5D5M - chains A and B; structure by X-ray diffraction, 2.20 A resolution.

== Chain A ==
Protein: Major histocompatibility complex class I-related gene protein
Organism: Homo sapiens
Notes: fragment: Extracellular domain residues 23-291
UniProt: Q95460 (HMR1_HUMAN); residues 1-270 here correspond to UniProt positions 23-292 (UniProt number = residue number + 22)
Sequence (271 residues; each row starts with the number of its first residue; numbering starts at 0):
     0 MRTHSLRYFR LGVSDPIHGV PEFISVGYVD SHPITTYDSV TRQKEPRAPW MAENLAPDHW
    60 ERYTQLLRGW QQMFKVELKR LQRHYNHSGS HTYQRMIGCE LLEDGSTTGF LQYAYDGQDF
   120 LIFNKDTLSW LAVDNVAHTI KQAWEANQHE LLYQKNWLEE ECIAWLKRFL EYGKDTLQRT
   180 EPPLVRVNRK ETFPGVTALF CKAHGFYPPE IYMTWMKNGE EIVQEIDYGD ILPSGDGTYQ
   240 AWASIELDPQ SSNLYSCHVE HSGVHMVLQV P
Disordered / not traced: 0, 247-252
Differences from the reference sequence: initiating methionine (0); conflict Ser-261 (Cys283 in Q95460)
UniProt features mapped onto this chain:
  - binding site (5-(2-oxoethylideneamino)-6-(D-ribitylamino)uracil): Arg-9, Ser-24, Lys-43, Arg-94, Tyr-152, Gln-153
  - binding site (5-(2-oxopropylideneamino)-6-(D-ribitylamino)uracil): Arg-9, Ser-24, Lys-43, Arg-94, Tyr-152, Gln-153
  - binding site (7-hydroxy-6-methyl-8-(1-D-ribityl)lumazine): Arg-9, Ser-24, Lys-43, Arg-94, Tyr-152, Gln-153
  - binding site (8-(9H-purin-6-yl)-2-oxa-8-azabicyclo[3.3.1]nona-3,6-diene-4,6-dicarbaldehyde): Arg-9, Lys-43, His-58, Arg-94
  - binding site (2-amino-4-oxopteridine-6-carbaldehyde): Lys-43
  - binding site (pyridoxal): Lys-43
  - glycosylation: Asn-85 (N-linked (GlcNAc...) asparagine)
Cystine bridges: Cys-98/Cys-161, Cys-200/Cys-256
Glycans and other covalent adducts: compound 2LJ linked to Lys-43
Small-molecule neighbours: 2LJ (1-deoxy-1-({2,6-dioxo-5-[(E)-propylideneamino]-1,2,3,6-tetrahydropyrimidin-4-yl}amino)-D-ribitol): Tyr-7, Phe-8, Arg-9, Ser-24, Thr-34, His-58, Tyr-62, Leu-66, Trp-69, Arg-94, Ile-96, Tyr-152, Gln-153, Trp-156

== Chain B ==
Protein: Beta-2-microglobulin
Organism: Homo sapiens
UniProt: P61769 (B2MG_HUMAN); residues 1-99 here correspond to UniProt positions 21-119 (UniProt number = residue number + 20)
Sequence (100 residues; each row starts with the number of its first residue; numbering starts at 0):
     0 MIQRTPKIQV YSRHPAENGK SNFLNCYVSG FHPSDIEVDL LKNGERIEKV EHSDLSFSKD
    60 WSFYLLYYTE FTPTEKDEYA CRVNHVTLSQ PKIVKWDRDM
Disordered / not traced: 0, 99
Differences from the reference sequence: initiating methionine (0)
UniProt features mapped onto this chain:
  - modified residue: Gln-2 (Pyrrolidone carboxylic acid)
  - glycosylation: Ile-1 (N-linked (Glc) (glycation) isoleucine), Lys-19 (N-linked (Glc) (glycation) lysine), Lys-41 (N-linked (Glc) (glycation) lysine), Lys-48 (N-linked (Glc) (glycation) lysine), Lys-58 (N-linked (Glc) (glycation) lysine), Lys-91 (N-linked (Glc) (glycation) lysine), Lys-94 (N-linked (Glc) (glycation) lysine)
Cystine bridges: Cys-25/Cys-80

== How chain A and chain B interact ==
Residue-residue contacts (45; chain A residue first):
  Arg-6(A) with Lys-58(B)
  Phe-8(A) with Phe-56(B), hydrophobic; Ser-57(B)
  Leu-10(A) with Ser-33(B); Phe-56(B), hydrophobic
  Val-19(A) with Asp-34(B)
  Ile-23(A) with Phe-56(B), hydrophobic
  Val-25(A) with Phe-56(B), hydrophobic
  Tyr-27(A) with Ser-55(B); Phe-56(B), hydrogen bond (side chain-backbone)
  Arg-46(A) with Asp-53(B), salt bridge
  Thr-91(A) with His-31(B), hydrogen bond
  Gln-93(A) with His-31(B), hydrogen bond; Trp-60(B), hydrogen bond (side chain-backbone); Phe-62(B)
  Arg-94(A) with Trp-60(B)
  Met-95(A) with Lys-58(B); Trp-60(B)
  Gln-111(A) with Trp-60(B)
  Tyr-112(A) with Trp-60(B)
  Ala-113(A) with Trp-60(B)
  Asp-115(A) with His-31(B)
  Gly-116(A) with Arg-3(B), hydrogen bond (backbone-side chain); His-31(B), hydrogen bond (backbone-side chain); Asp-59(B); Trp-60(B)
  Gln-117(A) with Ile-1(B); Arg-3(B)
  Asp-118(A) with Trp-60(B), hydrogen bond
  Arg-185(A) with Pro-14(B)
  His-203(A) with Pro-14(B)
  Asp-229(A) with Lys-6(B), salt bridge; Gln-8(B), hydrogen bond
  Leu-231(A) with Gln-8(B); Tyr-10(B); Tyr-26(B), hydrophobic
  Pro-232(A) with Tyr-10(B), hydrogen bond (backbone-side chain); Tyr-26(B), hydrophobic
  Ser-233(A) with Arg-12(B), hydrogen bond (backbone-side chain); Asn-24(B), hydrogen bond (backbone-side chain)
  Gly-234(A) with Arg-12(B), hydrogen bond (backbone-side chain)
  Asp-235(A) with Arg-12(B)
  Gln-239(A) with Tyr-10(B); Ser-11(B); Arg-12(B)
Interface residues without a listed pair, chain A (31 interface residues in all): Val-12, Ile-16, Phe-109
Interface residues without a listed pair, chain B (25 interface residues in all): His-13, Pro-32, Leu-54, Leu-65

== Summary ==
The interface between chain A and chain B involves 31 residues on one side and 25 on the other; the contacts
include 12 hydrogen bonds and 2 salt bridges. Polar contacts include Arg-46(A)/Asp-53(B), Asp-229(A)/Lys-6(B)
and Tyr-27(A)/Phe-56(B). Compound 2LJ is covalently linked to Lys-43(A).
Here chain A is Major histocompatibility complex class I-related gene protein and chain B is
Beta-2-microglobulin, both from Homo sapiens. Entry 5D5M (Structure of human MR1-5-OP-RU in complex with human
MAIT M33.64 TCR) was determined by X-ray diffraction (same publication as 5D7I, 5D7J, 5D7K and 5D7L).
